Entry 1F8M (X-ray diffraction, 1.80 A resolution); this record covers chains A and D of the 4 polymer chains in the assembly.

# Chain A (and D)
Molecule: Isocitrate lyase
Source organism: Mycobacterium tuberculosis H37Rv
Notes: EC 4.1.3.1; chain D of this document is another copy of the same molecule, construct and numbering; everything in this record applies to it too
UniProt: P0A5H3 (ACEA_MYCTU); numbering as in UniProt (aligned over 2-428)
Amino-acid sequence (429 residues; each row starts with the number of its first residue; numbering starts at 0):
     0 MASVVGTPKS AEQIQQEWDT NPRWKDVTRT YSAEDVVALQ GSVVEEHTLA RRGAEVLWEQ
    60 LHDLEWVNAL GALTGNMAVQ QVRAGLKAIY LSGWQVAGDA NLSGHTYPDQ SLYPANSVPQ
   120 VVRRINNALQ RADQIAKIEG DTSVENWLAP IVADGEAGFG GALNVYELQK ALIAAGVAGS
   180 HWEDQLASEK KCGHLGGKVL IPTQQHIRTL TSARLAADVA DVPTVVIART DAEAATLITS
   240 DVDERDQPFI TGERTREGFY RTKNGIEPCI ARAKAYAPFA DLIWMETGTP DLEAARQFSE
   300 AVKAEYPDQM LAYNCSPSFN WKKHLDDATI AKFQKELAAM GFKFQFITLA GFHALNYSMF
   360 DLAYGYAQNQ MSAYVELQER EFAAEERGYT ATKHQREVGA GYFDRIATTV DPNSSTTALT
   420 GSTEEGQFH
Not modelled in the structure: 0, 428
Glycans and other covalent adducts: pyruvic acid (PYR) linked to Cys-191
Sequence notes: insertion (1)
Metal / ion sites: Mg2+ near Asp-153 (its only coordinating residue here)
Residues lining bound ligands: pyruvic acid (PYR): Trp-93, Asp-108, Gly-192, His-193, Asn-313, Ser-315, Ser-317, Thr-347, Leu-348

# Chain A / chain D interface
Residue-residue contacts (79):
  Ala-1(A) / Glu-58(D)
  Ser-2(A) / Arg-51(D)
  Ser-2(A) / Glu-54(D)  hydrogen bond
  Ser-2(A) / Val-55(D)
  Val-4(A) / Arg-50(D)
  Val-4(A) / Arg-51(D)
  Val-4(A) / Glu-54(D)
  Tyr-30(A) / Thr-408(D)
  Asp-34(A) / Thr-408(D)
  Val-36(A) / Lys-136(D)  hydrogen bond (backbone-side chain)
  Ala-37(A) / Lys-136(D)
  Ala-37(A) / Ile-137(D)
  Ala-37(A) / Arg-404(D)
  Leu-38(A) / Gln-133(D)
  Leu-38(A) / Tyr-401(D)  hydrogen bond (backbone-side chain)
  Leu-38(A) / Arg-404(D)
  Leu-38(A) / Ile-405(D)  hydrophobic
  Gly-40(A) / Asp-132(D)
  Gly-40(A) / Lys-136(D)  hydrogen bond (backbone-side chain)
  Ser-41(A) / Asp-132(D)  hydrogen bond
  Val-42(A) / Leu-48(D)  hydrophobic
  Val-42(A) / Arg-51(D)
  Val-42(A) / Asp-132(D)
  Val-42(A) / Leu-147(D)  hydrophobic
  Val-43(A) / Thr-47(D)
  Glu-44(A) / Thr-47(D)
  Glu-44(A) / Leu-48(D)
  Glu-44(A) / Arg-122(D)  salt bridge
  Glu-44(A) / Gln-129(D)  hydrogen bond
  Glu-45(A) / Glu-45(D)
  Glu-45(A) / Thr-47(D)  hydrogen bond (backbone-side chain)
  Thr-47(A) / Val-4(D)
  Thr-47(A) / Gly-5(D)
  Thr-47(A) / Val-43(D)
  Thr-47(A) / Glu-44(D)
  Thr-47(A) / Glu-45(D)  hydrogen bond (side chain-backbone)
  Leu-48(A) / Glu-44(D)
  Arg-51(A) / Ala-1(D)
  Arg-51(A) / Ser-2(D)
  Arg-51(A) / Val-4(D)
  Arg-51(A) / Val-42(D)
  Glu-54(A) / Ser-2(D)
  Glu-54(A) / Val-4(D)
  Val-55(A) / Ser-2(D)
  Arg-122(A) / Glu-44(D)  salt bridge
  Gln-129(A) / Glu-44(D)  hydrogen bond
  Asp-132(A) / Gly-40(D)
  Asp-132(A) / Ser-41(D)  hydrogen bond (side chain-backbone)
  Asp-132(A) / Val-42(D)
  Gln-133(A) / Leu-38(D)
  Lys-136(A) / Val-36(D)  hydrogen bond (side chain-backbone)
  Lys-136(A) / Ala-37(D)
  Lys-136(A) / Gly-40(D)  hydrogen bond (side chain-backbone)
  Ile-137(A) / Ala-37(D)
  Leu-147(A) / Val-42(D)  hydrophobic
  Leu-162(A) / Phe-402(D)
  Leu-162(A) / Ile-405(D)  hydrophobic
  Tyr-165(A) / Ile-405(D)  hydrophobic
  Glu-166(A) / Phe-402(D)
  Arg-207(A) / Val-409(D)
  Arg-207(A) / Asp-410(D)  salt bridge
  Leu-214(A) / Thr-408(D)
  Leu-214(A) / Val-409(D)  hydrophobic
  Tyr-401(A) / Leu-38(D)  hydrogen bond (side chain-backbone)
  Phe-402(A) / Leu-162(D)
  Phe-402(A) / Glu-166(D)
  Arg-404(A) / Ala-37(D)
  Arg-404(A) / Leu-38(D)
  Ile-405(A) / Leu-162(D)  hydrophobic
  Ile-405(A) / Tyr-165(D)  hydrophobic
  Ala-406(A) / Leu-162(D)
  Thr-408(A) / Tyr-30(D)
  Thr-408(A) / Asp-34(D)
  Thr-408(A) / Leu-214(D)
  Val-409(A) / Arg-207(D)
  Val-409(A) / Thr-210(D)
  Val-409(A) / Ser-211(D)
  Val-409(A) / Leu-214(D)  hydrophobic
  Asp-410(A) / Arg-207(D)
Also at the interface, not in a pair above, chain A (48 interface residues in all): Gly-5, Gln-39, Arg-50, Arg-130, Asn-145, Ala-161, Lys-169, Thr-210, Ser-211
Also at the interface, not in a pair above, chain D (49 interface residues in all): Thr-29, Gln-39, Arg-130, Ala-161, Lys-169, Ala-406

# Overview
48 residues of chain A and 49 residues of chain D are in contact, with 13 hydrogen bonds and 3 salt bridges.
Polar pairs include Glu-44(A)/Arg-122(D), Arg-207(A)/Asp-410(D) and Ser-2(A)/Glu-54(D). Covalently linked
pyruvic acid: at Cys-191(A).
Chain A and chain D are both Isocitrate lyase (Mycobacterium tuberculosis H37Rv); the structure, Crystal
structure of 3-bromopyruvate modified isocitrate lyase (icl) from mycobacterium tuberculosis, was determined
by X-ray diffraction (same publication as 1F8I and 1F61).
